Entry 8IRR (electron microscopy, 3.20 A resolution); this record covers chains A and B of the 5 polymer chains in the assembly.

Chain A:
Molecule: Guanine nucleotide-binding protein G(s) subunit alpha isoforms short
Source organism: Homo sapiens
Sequence (246 residues; each row starts with the number of its first residue; note: 3 numbers in that range are skipped by the numbering (no residue carries them; nothing is unmodelled there)):
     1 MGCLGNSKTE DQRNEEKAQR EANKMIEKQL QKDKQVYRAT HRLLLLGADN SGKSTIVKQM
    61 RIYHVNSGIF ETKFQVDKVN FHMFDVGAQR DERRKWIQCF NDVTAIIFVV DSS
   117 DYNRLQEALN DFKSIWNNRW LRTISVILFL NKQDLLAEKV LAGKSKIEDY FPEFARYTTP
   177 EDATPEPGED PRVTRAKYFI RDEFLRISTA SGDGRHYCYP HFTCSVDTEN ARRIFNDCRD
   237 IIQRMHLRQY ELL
Unresolved in the structure: 1-8, 59-68, 117-118

Chain B:
Molecule: Guanine nucleotide-binding protein G(I)/G(S)/G(T) subunit beta-1
Source organism: Homo sapiens
Reference sequence: P62873 (GBB1_HUMAN); residues 2-340 here = UniProt positions 2-340
Sequence (353 residues; row label = number of the first residue in the row; numbers below 1 keep their minus sign (His-12 is residue -12)):
   -12 HHHHHHHHMG SLLQSELDQL RQEAEQLKNQ IRDARKACAD ATLSQITNNI DPVGRIQMRT
    48 RRTLRGHLAK IYAMHWGTDS RLLVSASQDG KLIIWDSYTT NKVHAIPLRS SWVMTCAYAP
   108 SGNYVACGGL DNICSIYNLK TREGNVRVSR ELAGHTGYLS CCRFLDDNQI VTSSGDTTCA
   168 LWDIETGQQT TTFTGHTGDV MSLSLAPDTR LFVSGACDAS AKLWDVREGM CRQTFTGHES
   228 DINAICFFPN GNAFATGSDD ATCRLFDLRA DQELMTYSHD NIICGITSVS FSKSGRLLLA
   288 GYDDFNCNVW DALKADRAGV LAGHDNRVSC LGVTDDGMAV ATGSWDSFLK IWN
Unresolved in the structure: -12 to 2
Differences from the reference sequence: expression tag (-12 to 1)
Swiss-Prot annotation at these positions:
  - modified residue: Ser2 (N-acetylserine), His266 (Phosphohistidine)
  - natural variant: Leu30 (L30F: In MRD42; uncertain significance), Arg52 (R52G: In MRD42), Gly64 (G64V: In MRD42), Asp76 (D76E: In MRD42; D76G: In MRD42), Gly77 (G77S: In MRD42), Lys78 (K78R: In MRD42), Ile80 (I80N: In MRD42; I80T: In MRD42), His91 (H91R: In MRD42; uncertain significance), Ala92 (A92T: In MRD42), Pro94 (P94S: In MRD42), Leu95 (L95P: In MRD42), Arg96 (R96L: In MRD42), 5 further natural variant entries in UniProt

Chain A / chain B interface:
Residue-residue contacts (60):
  Gln19(A) with Asp83(B), hydrogen bond; Thr86(B), hydrogen bond; Asn88(B), hydrogen bond
  Asn23(A) with Asn88(B), hydrogen bond; Lys89(B)
  Ile26(A) with Lys89(B); Val90(B); His91(B); Ala92(B), hydrophobic
  Glu27(A) with Lys89(B), salt bridge
  Leu30(A) with Lys89(B)
  Asp33(A) with Leu55(B); Lys78(B), salt bridge
  Lys34(A) with Leu55(B)
  Tyr37(A) with Leu55(B); Ala56(B); Asp76(B)
  Ile69(A) with Ser97(B); Trp99(B); Leu117(B), hydrophobic
  Phe84(A) with Trp99(B)
  Ala88(A) with Asn119(B); Thr143(B)
  Gln89(A) with Leu117(B), hydrogen bond (side chain-backbone); Gly144(B); Tyr145(B), hydrogen bond (side chain-backbone)
  Arg90(A) with Gly162(B), hydrogen bond (side chain-backbone); Asp163(B); Thr164(B); Asp186(B), salt bridge
  Arg94(A) with Cys204(B), hydrogen bond (side chain-backbone); Asp228(B), salt bridge
  Lys95(A) with Tyr145(B); Met188(B); Cys204(B); Asp228(B), salt bridge; Asn230(B), hydrogen bond; Asp246(B), salt bridge
  Trp96(A) with Leu117(B), hydrophobic; Tyr145(B), hydrophobic
  Gln98(A) with Lys57(B); Tyr59(B); Arg314(B), hydrogen bond; Trp332(B)
  Cys99(A) with Lys57(B), hydrogen bond (backbone-side chain); Tyr59(B); Gln75(B), hydrogen bond; Trp99(B); Met101(B), hydrophobic; Leu117(B), hydrophobic
  Phe100(A) with Trp99(B), hydrophobic; Leu117(B), hydrophobic
  Asn101(A) with Lys57(B), hydrogen bond; Trp332(B)
  Asp102(A) with Lys57(B), salt bridge
  Arg135(A) with Cys271(B), hydrogen bond; Asp290(B), hydrogen bond (side chain-backbone)
  Trp136(A) with Asp290(B); Arg314(B); Trp332(B), hydrophobic
Interface residues without a listed pair, chain A (29 interface residues in all): Glu16, Arg20, Ala22, Val86, Glu92, Val103
Interface residues without a listed pair, chain B (43 interface residues in all): Gly53, Arg68, Ile80, Thr87, Ser98, Thr184, Gly185, Asp291

In short:
29 residues of chain A face 43 of chain B across their interface; the contacts include 15 hydrogen bonds and 7
salt bridges. Among the polar pairs are Glu27(A)-Lys89(B), Asp33(A)-Lys78(B) and Arg90(A)-Asp186(B).
Here chain A is Guanine nucleotide-binding protein G(s) subunit alpha isoforms short and chain B is Guanine
nucleotide-binding protein G(I)/G(S)/G(T) subunit beta-1, both from Homo sapiens. Entry 8IRR (Dopamine
Receptor D1R-Gs-Rotigotine complex) was determined by electron microscopy.
